PDB entry 7U60 | X-ray diffraction, 2.55 A resolution | chains A and L of the 5 polymer chains in the assembly

Chain A:
Protein: Integrin alpha-IIb
Organism: Homo sapiens
UniProt: P08514 (ITA2B_HUMAN); residues 1-455 here correspond to UniProt positions 32-486 (UniProt number = residue number + 31)
Sequence (455 residues; numbered 1 to 455; the number before each row is that of its first residue):
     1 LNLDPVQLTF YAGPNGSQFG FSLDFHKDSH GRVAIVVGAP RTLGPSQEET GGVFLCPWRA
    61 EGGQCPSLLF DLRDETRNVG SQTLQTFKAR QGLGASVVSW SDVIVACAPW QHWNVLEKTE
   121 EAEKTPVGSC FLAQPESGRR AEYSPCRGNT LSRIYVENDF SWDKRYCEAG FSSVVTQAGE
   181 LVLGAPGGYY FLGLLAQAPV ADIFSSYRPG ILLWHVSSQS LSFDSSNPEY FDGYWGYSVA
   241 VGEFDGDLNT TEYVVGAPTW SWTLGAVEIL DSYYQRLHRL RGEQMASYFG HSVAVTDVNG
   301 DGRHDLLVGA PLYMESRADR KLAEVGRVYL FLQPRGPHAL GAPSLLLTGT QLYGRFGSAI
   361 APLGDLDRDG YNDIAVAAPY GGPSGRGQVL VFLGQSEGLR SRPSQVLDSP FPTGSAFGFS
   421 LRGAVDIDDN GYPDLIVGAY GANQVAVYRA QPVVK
Disulfide bonds: Cys56-Cys65, Cys107-Cys130, Cys146-Cys167
Ion coordination: Ca2+ site 1: Glu243, Asp245, Asp247, Thr250, Glu252; Ca2+ site 2: Asp297, Asn299, Asp301, Arg303, Asp305; Ca2+ site 3: Asp365, Asp367, Asp369, Tyr371, Asp373; Ca2+ site 4: Asp426, Asp428, Asn430, Tyr432, Asp434
UniProt features mapped onto this chain:
  - binding site (Ca(2+)): Glu243, Asp245, Asp247, Thr250, Glu252, Asp297, Asn299, Asp301, Arg303, Asp305, Asp365, Asp367, Asp369, Tyr371, Asp373, Asp426, Asp428, Asn430, Tyr432, Asp434
  - glycosylation (N-linked (GlcNAc...) asparagine): Asn15, Asn249

Chain L:
Protein: Fab light chain
Organism: Mus musculus
Notes: antibody fragment or engineered binder
Sequence (214 residues; numbered 1 to 214; the number before each row is that of its first residue):
     1 DILMTQSPSS MSVSLGDTVS ITCHASQGIS SNIGWLQQKP GKSFMGLIYY GTNLVDGVPS
    61 RFSGSGSGAD YSLTISSLDS EDFADYYCVQ YAQLPYTFGG GTKLEIKRAD AAPTVSIFPP
   121 SSEQLTSGGA SVVCFLNNFY PKDINVKWKI DGSERQNGVL NSWTDQDSKD STYSMSSTLT
   181 LTKDEYERHN SYTCEATHKT STSPIVKSFN RNEC
Disulfide bonds: Cys23-Cys88, Cys134-Cys194

Interface between chain A and chain L:
Pairs across the interface (18; chain A residue first):
  Arg77(A) - Asn32(L)  hydrogen bond
  Arg77(A) - Tyr50(L)
  Arg77(A) - Tyr91(L)
  Asn78(A) - Ser30(L)
  Asn78(A) - Asn32(L)  hydrogen bond (backbone-side chain)
  Val79(A) - Asn32(L)
  Val79(A) - Tyr91(L)
  Val79(A) - Ala92(L)
  Gly80(A) - Tyr91(L)  hydrogen bond (backbone-backbone)
  Gly80(A) - Ala92(L)  hydrogen bond (backbone-backbone)
  Gly80(A) - Leu94(L)
  Ser81(A) - Ala92(L)  hydrogen bond (backbone-backbone)
  Ser81(A) - Gln93(L)
  Ser81(A) - Leu94(L)  hydrogen bond (side chain-backbone)
  Arg208(A) - Tyr49(L)
  Arg208(A) - Asn53(L)
  Gly210(A) - Tyr50(L)
  Ile211(A) - Tyr50(L)  hydrophobic
Also at the interface, not in a pair above, chain A (9 interface residues in all): Pro209
Also at the interface, not in a pair above, chain L (10 interface residues in all): Asp56

In short:
Chain A and chain L form an interface of 9 and 10 residues respectively; the contacts include 6 hydrogen
bonds. Among the polar pairs are Arg77(A)-Asn32(L), Asn78(A)-Asn32(L) and Ser81(A)-Leu94(L). From UniProt: 20
Ca2+-binding residues on chain A.
Here chain A is Integrin alpha-IIb (Homo sapiens) and chain L is Fab light chain (Mus musculus). Entry 7U60
(Integrin alpha IIB beta3 complex with cRGDfV) was determined by X-ray diffraction, deposited together with
7L8P, 7TCT, 7TD8, 7THO, 7TMZ, 7TPD and 15 further entries.
